Entry 7LI6 (electron microscopy, 3.50 A resolution); this record covers chains A and C of the 3 polymer chains in the assembly.

== Chain A ==
Molecule: Sodium-dependent serotonin transporter
Source organism: Homo sapiens
Reference sequence: P31645 (SC6A4_HUMAN); residues 79-617 here = UniProt positions 79-617
Amino-acid sequence (539 residues; row label = number of the first residue in the row):
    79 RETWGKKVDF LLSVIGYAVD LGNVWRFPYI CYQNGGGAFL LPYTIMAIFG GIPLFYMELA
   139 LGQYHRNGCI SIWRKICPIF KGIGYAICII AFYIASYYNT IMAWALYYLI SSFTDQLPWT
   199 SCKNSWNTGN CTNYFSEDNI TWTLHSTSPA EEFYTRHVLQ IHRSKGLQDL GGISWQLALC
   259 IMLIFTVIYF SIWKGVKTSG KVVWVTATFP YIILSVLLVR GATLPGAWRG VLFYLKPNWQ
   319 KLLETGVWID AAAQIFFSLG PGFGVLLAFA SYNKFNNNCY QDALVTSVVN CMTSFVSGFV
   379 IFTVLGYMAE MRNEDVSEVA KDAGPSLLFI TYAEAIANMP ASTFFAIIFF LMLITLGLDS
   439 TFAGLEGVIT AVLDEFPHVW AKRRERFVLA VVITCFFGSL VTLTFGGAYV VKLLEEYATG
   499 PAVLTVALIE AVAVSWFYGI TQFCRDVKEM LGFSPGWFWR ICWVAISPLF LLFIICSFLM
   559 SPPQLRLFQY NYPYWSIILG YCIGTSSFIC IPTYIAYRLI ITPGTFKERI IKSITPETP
Disulfides: Cys200-Cys209
Covalent attachments: N-acetylglucosamine (NAG) linked to Asn208
Residues lining bound ligands: hexadecane (R16): Thr122, Ile126, Ile130, Tyr358, Leu362, Val366, Cys369, Phe536, Trp537

== Chain C ==
Molecule: variable domain of 15B8 antibody Fab light chain
Source organism: Mus musculus
Notes: antibody fragment or engineered binder
Amino-acid sequence (110 residues; numbered 21 to 130; the number before each row is that of its first residue):
    21 DIVLTQSPAS LAVSLGQRAT ISCRASESVD NYGISFLNWF QQKPGQPPKL LIYAASNQGS
    81 GVPARFSGSG SGTYFSLNIH PMEEDDTAVY FCQQTKGVSW TFGGGTKVEI
Disulfides: Cys43-Cys112

== Interface between chain A and chain C ==
Contacting residue pairs (11):
  Trp204(A) with Tyr52(C); Phe56(C)
  Asn205(A) with Tyr52(C); Ile54(C)
  Arg234(A) with Tyr52(C)
  His235(A) with Tyr52(C)
  Gln238(A) with Tyr52(C)
  His240(A) with Tyr52(C)
  Arg241(A) with Asn51(C), hydrogen bond (side chain-backbone); Tyr52(C); Gly53(C)

== Overview ==
The interface between chain A and chain C involves 7 residues on one side and 5 on the other; the contacts
include 1 hydrogen bond. The hydrogen-bonded pair is Arg241(A)-Asn51(C). Bound to chain A: hexadecane.
Covalently linked N-acetylglucosamine: at Asn208(A).
Chain A is Sodium-dependent serotonin transporter (Homo sapiens) and chain C is variable domain of 15B8
antibody Fab light chain (Mus musculus); the structure, apo SERT reconstituted in lipid nanodisc in KCl, was
determined by electron microscopy, deposited together with 7LI7, 7LI8, 7LI9, 7LIA and 7MGW.
